PDB entry 7EA2 | X-ray diffraction, 2.14 A resolution | chains B and A

[Chain B (and A)]
Protein: 5-azacytidine-induced protein 2, RB1-inducible coiled-coil protein 1
Organism: Homo sapiens
Notes: chain A of this document is another copy of the same molecule, construct and numbering; everything in this record applies to it too
UniProtKB: chimeric construct of Q9H6S1, Q8TDY2: residues 1475-1485 from Q9H6S1 (AZI2_HUMAN) positions 6-16 (UniProt number = residue number - 1469); residues 1490-1594 from Q8TDY2 positions 1490-1594 (same numbers)
Chain sequence (124 residues; each row starts with the number of its first residue):
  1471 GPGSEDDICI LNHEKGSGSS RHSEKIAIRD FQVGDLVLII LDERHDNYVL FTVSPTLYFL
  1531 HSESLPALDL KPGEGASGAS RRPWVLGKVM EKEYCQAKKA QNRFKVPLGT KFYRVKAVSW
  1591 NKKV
Unresolved in the structure: 1471-1474, 1543-1552, 1592-1594 (chain A: 1471-1474, 1543-1551)
Construct notes: expression tag (1471-1474); linker (1486-1489)

[How chain B and chain A interact]
Contacting residue pairs (105; chain B residue first):
  Glu-1475(B) / Arg-1573(A)  salt bridge
  Glu-1475(B) / Arg-1584(A)  salt bridge
  Asp-1476(B) / Lys-1569(A)  salt bridge
  Asp-1477(B) / Ala-1567(A)
  Asp-1477(B) / Lys-1568(A)  hydrogen bond (backbone-backbone)
  Asp-1477(B) / Lys-1569(A)  hydrogen bond (backbone-backbone)
  Asp-1477(B) / Asn-1572(A)
  Asp-1477(B) / Arg-1573(A)  salt bridge
  Ile-1478(B) / Gln-1566(A)
  Ile-1478(B) / Arg-1573(A)
  Ile-1478(B) / Phe-1574(A)  hydrophobic
  Ile-1478(B) / Phe-1582(A)  hydrophobic
  Ile-1478(B) / Arg-1584(A)
  Cys-1479(B) / Cys-1565(A)
  Cys-1479(B) / Gln-1566(A)  hydrogen bond (backbone-backbone)
  Ile-1480(B) / Glu-1563(A)
  Ile-1480(B) / Tyr-1564(A)
  Ile-1480(B) / Arg-1584(A)
  Leu-1481(B) / Tyr-1564(A)  hydrogen bond (backbone-backbone)
  Leu-1481(B) / Lys-1581(A)
  Asn-1482(B) / Glu-1563(A)
  Asn-1482(B) / Tyr-1564(A)  hydrogen bond (backbone-backbone)
  His-1483(B) / Glu-1561(A)  salt bridge
  His-1483(B) / Lys-1562(A)
  His-1483(B) / Glu-1563(A)  salt bridge
  Glu-1484(B) / Glu-1561(A)
  Glu-1484(B) / Lys-1562(A)  salt bridge
  Lys-1485(B) / Met-1560(A)
  Lys-1485(B) / Glu-1561(A)
  Gly-1486(B) / Val-1503(A)
  Gly-1486(B) / Gly-1504(A)
  Gly-1486(B) / Met-1560(A)  hydrogen bond (backbone-backbone)
  Ser-1487(B) / Val-1503(A)
  Ser-1487(B) / Gly-1504(A)
  Gly-1488(B) / Val-1503(A)
  Ser-1489(B) / Gln-1502(A)  hydrogen bond
  Arg-1491(B) / Gln-1502(A)
  Ser-1493(B) / Ala-1497(A)
  Ser-1493(B) / Arg-1499(A)
  Ser-1493(B) / Asp-1500(A)
  Ser-1493(B) / Asp-1505(A)  hydrogen bond
  Glu-1494(B) / Ala-1497(A)
  Glu-1494(B) / Ile-1498(A)  hydrogen bond (backbone-backbone)
  Glu-1494(B) / Arg-1499(A)
  Lys-1495(B) / Ile-1496(A)
  Lys-1495(B) / Ala-1497(A)
  Lys-1495(B) / Asp-1505(A)  salt bridge
  Ile-1496(B) / Lys-1495(A)
  Ile-1496(B) / Ile-1496(A)  hydrogen bond (backbone-backbone)
  Ile-1496(B) / Ile-1498(A)  hydrophobic
  Ala-1497(B) / Ser-1493(A)
  Ala-1497(B) / Glu-1494(A)
  Ala-1497(B) / Lys-1495(A)
  Ile-1498(B) / Glu-1494(A)  hydrogen bond (backbone-backbone)
  Ile-1498(B) / Ile-1496(A)  hydrophobic
  Arg-1499(B) / Ser-1493(A)
  Arg-1499(B) / Glu-1494(A)
  Asp-1500(B) / Ser-1493(A)
  Gln-1502(B) / Ser-1489(A)  hydrogen bond
  Gln-1502(B) / Arg-1491(A)
  Val-1503(B) / Glu-1484(A)
  Val-1503(B) / Gly-1486(A)
  Val-1503(B) / Ser-1487(A)
  Val-1503(B) / Gly-1488(A)
  Gly-1504(B) / Gly-1486(A)
  Gly-1504(B) / Ser-1487(A)
  Asp-1505(B) / Ser-1493(A)  hydrogen bond
  Asp-1505(B) / Lys-1495(A)  salt bridge
  Leu-1508(B) / Phe-1521(A)  hydrophobic
  Phe-1521(B) / Leu-1508(A)  hydrophobic
  Phe-1521(B) / Phe-1521(A)  hydrophobic
  Val-1523(B) / Trp-1554(A)  hydrophobic
  Trp-1554(B) / Val-1523(A)  hydrophobic
  Met-1560(B) / Lys-1485(A)
  Met-1560(B) / Gly-1486(A)  hydrogen bond (backbone-backbone)
  Glu-1561(B) / His-1483(A)  salt bridge
  Glu-1561(B) / Glu-1484(A)
  Glu-1561(B) / Lys-1485(A)
  Lys-1562(B) / His-1483(A)
  Lys-1562(B) / Glu-1484(A)  salt bridge
  Glu-1563(B) / Ile-1480(A)
  Glu-1563(B) / Asn-1482(A)
  Glu-1563(B) / His-1483(A)  salt bridge
  Tyr-1564(B) / Ile-1480(A)
  Tyr-1564(B) / Leu-1481(A)  hydrogen bond (backbone-backbone)
  Tyr-1564(B) / Asn-1482(A)  hydrogen bond (backbone-backbone)
  Cys-1565(B) / Cys-1479(A)
  Gln-1566(B) / Ile-1478(A)
  Gln-1566(B) / Cys-1479(A)  hydrogen bond (backbone-backbone)
  Ala-1567(B) / Asp-1477(A)
  Lys-1568(B) / Asp-1476(A)
  Lys-1568(B) / Asp-1477(A)  hydrogen bond (backbone-backbone)
  Lys-1568(B) / Ile-1478(A)
  Lys-1568(B) / Cys-1479(A)
  Lys-1569(B) / Asp-1476(A)  salt bridge
  Lys-1569(B) / Asp-1477(A)  hydrogen bond (backbone-backbone)
  Asn-1572(B) / Asp-1477(A)
  Arg-1573(B) / Glu-1475(A)  salt bridge
  Arg-1573(B) / Asp-1477(A)  salt bridge
  Arg-1573(B) / Ile-1478(A)
  Phe-1574(B) / Ile-1478(A)  hydrophobic
  Lys-1581(B) / Leu-1481(A)
  Phe-1582(B) / Ile-1478(A)  hydrophobic
  Arg-1584(B) / Glu-1475(A)  salt bridge
  Arg-1584(B) / Ile-1478(A)
Other interface residues (no listed pair), chain B (52 interface residues in all): Phe-1501, Leu-1556, Val-1559, Gln-1571
Other interface residues (no listed pair), chain A (52 interface residues in all): Phe-1501, Val-1559, Gln-1571, Lys-1593

[Overview]
Chain B and chain A each contribute 52 residues to their interface, with 19 hydrogen bonds and 16 salt
bridges. Polar contacts include Glu-1475(B)/Arg-1573(A), Glu-1475(B)/Arg-1584(A) and Asp-1476(B)/Lys-1569(A).
Both chains are 5-azacytidine-induced protein 2, RB1-inducible coiled-coil protein 1 (Homo sapiens). Entry
7EA2 (crystal structure of NAP1 FIR in complex with RB1CC1 Claw domain) was determined by X-ray diffraction,
deposited together with 7EA7 and 7EAA.
